1N90 - chains A and B; structure by X-ray diffraction, 2.90 A resolution.

# Chain A (and B)
Molecule: Nitrite reductase
Source organism: Pseudomonas aeruginosa
Notes: EC 1.9.3.2; chain B of this document is another copy of the same molecule, construct and numbering; everything in this record applies to it too
Reference sequence: P24474 (NIRS_PSEAE); residues 1-543 here correspond to UniProt positions 26-568 (UniProt number = residue number + 25)
Chain sequence (543 residues; numbered 1 to 543; the number before each row is that of its first residue):
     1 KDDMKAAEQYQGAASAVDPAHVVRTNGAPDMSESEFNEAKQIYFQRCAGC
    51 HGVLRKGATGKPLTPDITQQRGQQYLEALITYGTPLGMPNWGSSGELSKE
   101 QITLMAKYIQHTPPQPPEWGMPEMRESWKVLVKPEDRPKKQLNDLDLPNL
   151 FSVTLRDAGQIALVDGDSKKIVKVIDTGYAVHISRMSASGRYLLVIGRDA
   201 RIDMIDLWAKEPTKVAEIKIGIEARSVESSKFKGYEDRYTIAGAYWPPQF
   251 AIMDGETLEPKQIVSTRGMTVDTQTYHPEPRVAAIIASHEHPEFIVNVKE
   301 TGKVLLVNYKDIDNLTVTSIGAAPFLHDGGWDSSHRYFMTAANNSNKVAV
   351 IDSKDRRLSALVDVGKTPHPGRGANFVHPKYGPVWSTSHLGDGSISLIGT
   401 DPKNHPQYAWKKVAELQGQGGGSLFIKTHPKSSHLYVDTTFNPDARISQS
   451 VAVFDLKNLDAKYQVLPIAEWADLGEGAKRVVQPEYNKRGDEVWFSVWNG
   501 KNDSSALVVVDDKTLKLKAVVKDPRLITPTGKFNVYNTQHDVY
Unresolved in the structure: 1-5 (chain B: 1-4)
Curated features (UniProtKB/Swiss-Prot):
  - region: K1 to P29 (N-terminal tail)
  - binding site (heme c): C47, C50, H51, R71, T84, M88
  - binding site (heme d1): H182, R225, S226, Y245, R372, Q483
Glycans and other covalent adducts: heme c (HEC) linked to C47, C50
Ion coordination: heme c Fe: H51, M88; heme d Fe near H182 (its only coordinating residue here)
Small-molecule neighbours:
  - heme d (DHE), molecule 1: Y10, Q11, A13
  - heme d (DHE), molecule 2: R156, V181, H182, I183, R185, R198, R225, S226, Y245, A283, A284, I285, H327, D328, R372, L424, F425, F441, V482, Q483, W498, T530, G531, F533
  - heme c (HEC), molecule 1: A7, E8, Q11
  - heme c (HEC), molecule 2: I42, R46, H51, A58, T59, G60, K61, L63, I67, R71, Y75, L76, L79, I80, T84, L86, G87, M88, P89, W91, L97, M105, I109

# Chain A / chain B interface
Contacting residue pairs (119):
  A6(A) - L390(B)
  A6(A) - G422(B)
  A6(A) - F441(B)
  E8(A) - G87(B)
  E8(A) - M88(B)
  E8(A) - P89(B)
  Q9(A) - F441(B)
  Y10(A) - H327(B)
  Y10(A) - H369(B)  hydrogen bond
  Y10(A) - L390(B)  hydrophobic
  Y10(A) - L424(B)  hydrophobic
  Q11(A) - C50(B)
  A14(A) - F44(B)
  A14(A) - Q45(B)
  A14(A) - R198(B)  hydrogen bond (backbone-side chain)
  S15(A) - F44(B)  hydrogen bond (backbone-backbone)
  S15(A) - A48(B)
  S15(A) - E223(B)  hydrogen bond
  A16(A) - R198(B)
  A16(A) - E223(B)  hydrogen bond (backbone-side chain)
  V17(A) - F44(B)  hydrophobic
  V17(A) - I222(B)  hydrophobic
  V17(A) - E223(B)
  P19(A) - K40(B)  hydrogen bond (backbone-side chain)
  P19(A) - Q41(B)
  P19(A) - F44(B)  hydrophobic
  H21(A) - P117(B)
  V22(A) - K40(B)  hydrogen bond (backbone-side chain)
  V22(A) - F44(B)  hydrophobic
  V22(A) - P114(B)
  V22(A) - Q115(B)
  V22(A) - P116(B)
  V23(A) - P114(B)
  V23(A) - Q115(B)  hydrogen bond (backbone-backbone)
  R24(A) - M31(B)  hydrogen bond (side chain-backbone)
  R24(A) - S32(B)
  R24(A) - F36(B)
  R24(A) - H111(B)
  M31(A) - R24(B)  hydrogen bond (backbone-side chain)
  S32(A) - R24(B)
  F36(A) - R24(B)
  K40(A) - P19(B)  hydrogen bond (side chain-backbone)
  K40(A) - V22(B)  hydrogen bond (side chain-backbone)
  Q41(A) - P19(B)
  F44(A) - A14(B)
  F44(A) - S15(B)  hydrogen bond (backbone-backbone)
  F44(A) - V17(B)  hydrophobic
  F44(A) - P19(B)  hydrophobic
  F44(A) - V22(B)  hydrophobic
  Q45(A) - A13(B)
  Q45(A) - A14(B)
  R46(A) - G12(B)  hydrogen bond (side chain-backbone)
  A48(A) - S15(B)
  C50(A) - Q11(B)
  G87(A) - E8(B)
  M88(A) - E8(B)
  P89(A) - E8(B)
  H111(A) - R24(B)  hydrogen bond
  P114(A) - V22(B)
  P114(A) - V23(B)
  Q115(A) - V22(B)
  Q115(A) - V23(B)  hydrogen bond (backbone-backbone)
  P117(A) - H21(B)
  E118(A) - Y276(B)
  G120(A) - Q274(B)
  M121(A) - T273(B)
  M121(A) - Q274(B)  hydrogen bond (backbone-backbone)
  P122(A) - T273(B)
  P122(A) - T275(B)
  R198(A) - A14(B)  hydrogen bond (side chain-backbone)
  R198(A) - A16(B)
  I222(A) - V17(B)  hydrophobic
  E223(A) - S15(B)  hydrogen bond
  E223(A) - A16(B)  hydrogen bond (side chain-backbone)
  E223(A) - V17(B)
  K261(A) - Q274(B)  hydrogen bond (backbone-side chain)
  I263(A) - M269(B)
  S265(A) - G268(B)
  R267(A) - S265(B)
  R267(A) - Y276(B)  hydrogen bond
  G268(A) - S265(B)
  M269(A) - I263(B)
  T273(A) - M121(B)
  T273(A) - P122(B)
  Q274(A) - M121(B)  hydrogen bond (backbone-backbone)
  Q274(A) - K261(B)  hydrogen bond (side chain-backbone)
  Q274(A) - Q262(B)
  T275(A) - P122(B)
  Y276(A) - E118(B)
  Y276(A) - S265(B)
  Y276(A) - R267(B)  hydrogen bond
  N314(A) - S319(B)
  N314(A) - I320(B)
  N314(A) - R356(B)
  N314(A) - R357(B)
  L315(A) - V317(B)
  L315(A) - T318(B)
  L315(A) - S319(B)  hydrogen bond (backbone-backbone)
  T316(A) - T316(B)
  T316(A) - V317(B)
  T316(A) - T318(B)  hydrogen bond
  V317(A) - L315(B)
  V317(A) - T316(B)
  V317(A) - V317(B)  hydrogen bond (backbone-backbone)
  T318(A) - L315(B)
  T318(A) - T316(B)  hydrogen bond
  S319(A) - N314(B)
  S319(A) - L315(B)  hydrogen bond (backbone-backbone)
  I320(A) - N314(B)
  H327(A) - Y10(B)
  R357(A) - N314(B)
  H369(A) - Y10(B)  hydrogen bond
  L390(A) - A6(B)
  L390(A) - Y10(B)  hydrophobic
  G422(A) - A6(B)
  L424(A) - Y10(B)  hydrophobic
  F441(A) - A6(B)
  F441(A) - Q9(B)
  F441(A) - Y10(B)  hydrophobic
Other interface residues (no listed pair), chain A (76 interface residues in all): A13, G49, V53, T84, P116, D199, Q249, Q262, V264, D313, G321, R356, L358, G421
Other interface residues (no listed pair), chain B (77 interface residues in all): A7, E33, G49, V53, T84, G120, R156, D199, Q249, V264, D313, G321

# Overview
76 residues of chain A face 77 of chain B across their interface; the contacts include 31 hydrogen bonds.
Polar contacts include Y10(A)-H369(B), A14(A)-R198(B) and S15(A)-E223(B). Ligands of chain A: heme d and heme
c. Covalently linked heme c: at C50(A).
Both chains are Nitrite reductase (Pseudomonas aeruginosa). Entry 1N90 (Following the C heme reduction in
nitrite reductase from pseudomonas aeruginosa) was determined by X-ray diffraction together with 1N15 and 1N50
from the same study.
